9F43 - chains E and G; structure by electron microscopy, 3.49 A resolution.

[Chain E]
Name: Regulatory-associated protein of mTOR
From: Homo sapiens
UniProt: Q8N122 (RPTOR_HUMAN); residues 1-1335 here = UniProt positions 1-1335
Sequence (1363 residues; numbered -27 to 1335; the number before each row is that of its first residue; numbers below 1 keep their minus sign (His-27 is residue -27)):
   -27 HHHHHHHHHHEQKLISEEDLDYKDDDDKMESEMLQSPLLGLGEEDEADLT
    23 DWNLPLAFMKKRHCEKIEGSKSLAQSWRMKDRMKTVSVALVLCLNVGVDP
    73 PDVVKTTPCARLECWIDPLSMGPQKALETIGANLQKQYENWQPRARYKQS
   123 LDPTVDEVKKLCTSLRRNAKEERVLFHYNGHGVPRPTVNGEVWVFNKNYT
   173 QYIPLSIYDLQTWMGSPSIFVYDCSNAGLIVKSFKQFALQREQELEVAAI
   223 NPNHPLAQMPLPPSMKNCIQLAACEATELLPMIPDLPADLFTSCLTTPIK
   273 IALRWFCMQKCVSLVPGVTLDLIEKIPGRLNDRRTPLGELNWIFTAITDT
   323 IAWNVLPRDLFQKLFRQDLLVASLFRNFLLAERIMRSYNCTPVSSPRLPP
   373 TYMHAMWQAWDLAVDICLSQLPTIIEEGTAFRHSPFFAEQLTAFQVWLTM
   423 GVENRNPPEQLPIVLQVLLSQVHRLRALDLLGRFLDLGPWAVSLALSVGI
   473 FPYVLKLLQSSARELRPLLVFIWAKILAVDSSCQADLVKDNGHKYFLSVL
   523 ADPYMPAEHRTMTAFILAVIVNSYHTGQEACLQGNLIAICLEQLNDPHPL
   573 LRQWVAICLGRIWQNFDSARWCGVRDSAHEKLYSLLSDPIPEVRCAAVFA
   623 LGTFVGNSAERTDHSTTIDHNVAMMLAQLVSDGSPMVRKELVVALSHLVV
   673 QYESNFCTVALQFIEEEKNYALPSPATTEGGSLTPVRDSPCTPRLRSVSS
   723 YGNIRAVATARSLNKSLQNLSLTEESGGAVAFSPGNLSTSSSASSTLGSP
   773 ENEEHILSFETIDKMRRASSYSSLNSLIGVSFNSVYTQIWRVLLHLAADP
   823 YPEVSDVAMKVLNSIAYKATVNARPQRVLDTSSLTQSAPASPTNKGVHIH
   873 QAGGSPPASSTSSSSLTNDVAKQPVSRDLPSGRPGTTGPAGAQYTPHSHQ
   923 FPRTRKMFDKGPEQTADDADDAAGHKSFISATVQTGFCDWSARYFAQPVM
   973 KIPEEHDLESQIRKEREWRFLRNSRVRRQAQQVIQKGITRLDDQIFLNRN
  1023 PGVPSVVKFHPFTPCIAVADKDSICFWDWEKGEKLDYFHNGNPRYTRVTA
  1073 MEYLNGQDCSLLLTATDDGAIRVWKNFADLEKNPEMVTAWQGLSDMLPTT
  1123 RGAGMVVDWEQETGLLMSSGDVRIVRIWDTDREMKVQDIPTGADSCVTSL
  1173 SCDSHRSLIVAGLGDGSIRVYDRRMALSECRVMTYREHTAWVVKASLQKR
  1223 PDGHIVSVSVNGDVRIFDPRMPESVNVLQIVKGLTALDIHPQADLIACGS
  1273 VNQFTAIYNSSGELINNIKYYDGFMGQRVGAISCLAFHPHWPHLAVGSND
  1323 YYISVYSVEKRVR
Unresolved in the structure: -27 to 17, 220-235, 687-805, 841-949, 1117-1124, 1293-1302, 1332-1335
Sequence notes: expression tag (-27 to 0)
Swiss-Prot annotation at these positions:
  - modified residue: Ser44 (Phosphoserine), Ser122 (Phosphoserine), Ser696 (Phosphoserine), Thr706 (Phosphothreonine), Ser719 (Phosphoserine), Ser721 (Phosphoserine), Ser722 (Phosphoserine), Ser738 (Phosphoserine), Ser791 (Phosphoserine), Ser792 (Phosphoserine), Ser836 (Phosphoserine), Ser855 (Phosphoserine), Ser859 (Phosphoserine), Ser863 (Phosphoserine), Thr865 (Phosphothreonine), Ser877 (Phosphoserine), Ser982 (Phosphoserine), Lys1097 (N6-acetyllysine)
  - glycosylation: Thr700 (O-linked (GlcNAc) threonine)
  - cross-link (Glycyl lysine isopeptide (Lys-Gly)): Lys932 (interchain with G-Cter in ubiquitin), Lys948 (interchain with G-Cter in ubiquitin)
  - mutagenesis: Asn557 to Glu564 (In alpha24 mutant; abolished interaction with GTP-bound RRAGA and recruitment to lysosomes), Ala560 (A560F: In alphax3 mutant; abolished interaction with GTP-bound RRAGA and recruitment to lysosomes; when associated with E-597 and A-635), Cys594 to Asp598 (In alpha26 mutant; abolished interaction with GTP-bound RRAGA and recruitment to lysosomes), Arg597 (R597E: In alphax3 mutant; abolished interaction with GTP-bound RRAGA and recruitment to lysosomes; when associated with F-560 and A-635), Thr634 to His636 (In alpha29 mutant; abolished interaction with GTP-bound RRAGA and recruitment to lysosomes), Asp635 (D635A: In alphax3 mutant; abolished interaction with GTP-bound RRAGA and recruitment to lysosomes; when associated with F-560 and E-597), Thr699 (T699A: Does not affect O-GlcNAcylation in response to glucose sufficiency), Thr700 (T700A: Abolished O-GlcNAcylation in response to glucose sufficiency, leading to decreased mTORC1 activation), Ser722 (S722A: Abolishes AMPK-mediated phosphorylation; when associated with A-792. Increased O-GlcNAcylation; when associated with A-792), Lys737 (K737R: Does not affect ubiquitination), Ser791 (S791A/D: Abolished phosphorylation after forskolin treatment), Ser792 (S792A: Abolishes AMPK-mediated phosphorylation; when associated with A-722. Increased O-GlcNAcylation; when associated with A-722. Does not affect phosphorylation after forskolin treatment), 10 further mutagenesis entries in UniProt

[Chain G]
Name: Lateral signaling target protein 2 homolog
From: Homo sapiens
UniProt: Q9HCC9 (LST2_HUMAN); residue numbers follow UniProt; this construct covers 1-887
Sequence (887 residues; numbered 1 to 887; the number before each row is that of its first residue):
     1 MMNRFRKWLYKPKRSDPQLLARFYYADEELNQVAAELDSLDGRKDPQRCT
    51 LLVSQFRSCQDNVLNIINQIMDECIPQDRAPRDFCVKFPEEIRHDNLAGQ
   101 LWFGAECLAAGSIIMNRELESMAMRPLAKELTRSLEDVRGALRDQALRDL
   151 NTYTEKMREALRHFDVLFAEFELSYVSAMVPVKSPREYYVQQEVIVLFCE
   201 TVERALDFGYLTQDMIDDYEPALMFSIPRLAIVCGLVVYADGPLNLDRKV
   251 EDMSELFRPFHTLLRKIRDLLQTLTEEELHTLERNLCISQDVEFPIRADV
   301 QGPAALAPALSAPLPPEGPLSAKAKDPDAELACSMQYDDQELEQLSRMVH
   351 RAGDEMSSLLSPPIACQSPAHRPGAEGSPGGEASPGRPRLRSGSDEEERV
   401 FFMDDVEGTAEALARPESPAGPFGWAGSTWADPQEKGQGGPGGAAGISLP
   451 ASEKEEDLSNNNLEAEGTDGASLAGTSSCSCLDSRLHLDGWEVGADDAET
   501 AEMIAHRTGGMKLSATVIFNPKSPTSLDSAVATQEAASEPVAEGMDGGPH
   551 KLSTGATNCLLHSCVCCGSCGDSREDVVERLREKCSPGGVIGASYAAGLA
   601 KASDRAPERQEEAPPPSEDASNGREPKAPTSDKCLPHTSGSQVDTASGLQ
   651 GEAGVAGQQEPEARELHAGSPSAHEAPQALSGSSSSTAGSCSSDKMGPEA
   701 APAATHAAPQATREKIRSRFHGSHDLIHRLFVCISGVADQLQTNYASDLR
   751 SILKTLFEVMATKPETDDKEKLRKVTQTLRSAALEDCALCQETLSSSELA
   801 AKTRDGDFEDPPEWVPDEACGFCTACKAPFTVIRRKHHCRSCGKIFCSRC
   851 SSHSAPLPRYGQVKPVRVCTHCYMFHVTPFYSDKAGL
Unresolved in the structure: 1-398, 408-887
Swiss-Prot annotation at these positions:
  - zinc finger: Asp817 to Pro879 (FYVE-type)
  - binding site (Zn(2+)): Cys823, Cys826, Cys839, Cys842, Cys847, Cys850, Cys869, Cys872
  - modified residue: Ser334 (Phosphoserine), Thr516 (Phosphothreonine), Ser586 (Phosphoserine), Thr870 (Phosphothreonine)
  - cross-link: Lys87 (Glycyl lysine isopeptide (Lys-Gly) (interchain with G-Cter in ubiquitin))
  - mutagenesis: Lys87 (K87R: Abolishes monoubiquitination and promotes localization to early endosomes), Cys823 (C823A: Abolishes binding to phosphatidylinositol 3-phosphate (PI3P))
Reported in the primary citation:
  - post-translational modification sites: Ser670
  - mutagenesis - K87R, F401A, S670A: decreased stability
  - mutagenesis - S670E: unchanged stability
  - mutagenesis - F401A, S670A: increased localization
  - mutagenesis - F401A: decreased expression

[How chain E and chain G interact]
Contacting residue pairs (37; chain E residue first):
  Arg54(E) - Arg399(G)
  Arg305(E) - Phe402(G)  hydrogen bond (side chain-backbone)
  Arg305(E) - Asp404(G)  salt bridge
  Arg306(E) - Asp405(G)  salt bridge
  Thr317(E) - Phe401(G)
  Asp321(E) - Phe401(G)
  Phe337(E) - Val400(G)
  Arg338(E) - Val400(G)
  Arg338(E) - Phe401(G)
  Leu341(E) - Arg399(G)
  Leu341(E) - Val400(G)
  Ala344(E) - Val400(G)  hydrophobic
  Arg348(E) - Phe401(G)
  Leu437(E) - Phe401(G)  hydrophobic
  Gln438(E) - Phe401(G)
  Leu440(E) - Met403(G)
  Leu441(E) - Phe401(G)  hydrophobic
  Leu441(E) - Phe402(G)
  Leu441(E) - Met403(G)  hydrophobic
  Leu441(E) - Asp404(G)  hydrogen bond (backbone-backbone)
  Ser442(E) - Asp404(G)
  Gln443(E) - Asp405(G)
  Arg446(E) - Asp404(G)  hydrogen bond (side chain-backbone)
  Arg446(E) - Asp405(G)  hydrogen bond (side chain-backbone)
  Pro474(E) - Arg399(G)
  Tyr475(E) - Arg399(G)
  Tyr475(E) - Val400(G)
  Tyr475(E) - Phe401(G)
  Tyr475(E) - Met403(G)  hydrophobic
  Lys478(E) - Arg399(G)
  Lys478(E) - Met403(G)
  Lys478(E) - Val406(G)
  Leu479(E) - Met403(G)  hydrophobic
  Gln481(E) - Glu407(G)
  Ser482(E) - Val406(G)
  Ser482(E) - Glu407(G)
  Ser483(E) - Glu407(G)  hydrogen bond (backbone-side chain)
Interface residues without a listed pair, chain E (25 interface residues in all): Ala484

[In short]
The interface between chain E and chain G involves 25 residues on one side and 9 on the other; the contacts
include 5 hydrogen bonds and 2 salt bridges. Among the polar pairs are Arg305(E)-Asp404(G),
Arg306(E)-Asp405(G) and Arg305(E)-Phe402(G). From the paper: K87R, F401A and S670A of chain G reduce
stability; a modification site at Ser670(G).
Chain E is Regulatory-associated protein of mTOR and chain G is Lateral signaling target protein 2 homolog,
both from Homo sapiens; the structure, cryo-EM structure of human LST2 bound to human mTOR complex 1, focused
on RAPTOR, was determined by electron microscopy together with 9F42, 9F44 and 9F45 from the same study.
